PDB entry 8RIP | X-ray diffraction, 1.81 A resolution | chains B and D of the 4 polymer chains in the assembly

== Chain B (and D) ==
Name: 3-keto-5-aminohexanoate cleavage protein
Source organism: Paracoccus denitrificans PD1222
Notes: chain D of this document is another copy of the same molecule, construct and numbering; everything in this record applies to it too
UniProtKB: A1B802 (A1B802_PARDP); residues 1-310 here = UniProt positions 1-310
Sequence (334 residues; numbered -23 to 310; the number before each row is that of its first residue; numbers below 1 keep their minus sign (Met-23 is residue -23)):
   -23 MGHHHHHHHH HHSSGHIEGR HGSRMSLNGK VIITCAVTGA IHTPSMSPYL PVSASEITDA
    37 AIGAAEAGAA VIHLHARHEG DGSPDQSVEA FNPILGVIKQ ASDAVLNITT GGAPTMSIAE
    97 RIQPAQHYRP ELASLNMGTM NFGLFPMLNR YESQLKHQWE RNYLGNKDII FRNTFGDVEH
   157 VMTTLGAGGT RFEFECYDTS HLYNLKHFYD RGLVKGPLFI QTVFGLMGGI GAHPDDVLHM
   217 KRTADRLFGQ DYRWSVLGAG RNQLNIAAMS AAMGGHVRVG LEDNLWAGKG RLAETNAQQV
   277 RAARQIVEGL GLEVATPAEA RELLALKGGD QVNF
Unresolved in the structure: -23 to 0 (chain D: -23 to 2)
Sequence notes: initiating methionine (-23); expression tag (-22 to 0)
Ion coordination: Zn2+: His49, His51, Glu258 (together with malonate ion)
Ligand contacts:
  - coenzyme A (COA): Ile17, His18, Phe118, Met123, Arg126, Tyr127, Tyr173, Val199, Leu202, Leu233, Ala235, Gly236, Arg237, Arg254, Glu258, Asp259, Trp262, Ala263, Gly264, Lys265, Gly266
  - malonate ion (MLI): His49, His51, Thr85, Thr86, Gly87, Ser110, Asn112, Glu169, Glu171, Tyr173, Gln197, Arg254, Glu258
Reported in the primary citation:
  - mutagenesis - E171L: abolished catalytic activity
  - mutagenesis - E171D (5% of the wild type): decreased catalytic activity

== Interface between chain B and chain D ==
Pairs across the interface - 30 pairs, chain B then chain D:
  Met1(B) - Lys265(D)
  Pro210(B) - Met249(D)  hydrophobic
  Asp211(B) - Leu214(D)
  Asp211(B) - Arg218(D)  salt bridge
  Leu214(B) - Asp211(D)
  Leu214(B) - Leu214(D)  hydrophobic
  Arg218(B) - Asp211(D)  salt bridge
  Arg218(B) - Arg218(D)
  Leu240(B) - Gly285(D)
  Leu240(B) - Leu286(D)
  Asn241(B) - Ala248(D)
  Asn241(B) - Leu286(D)
  Ala244(B) - Leu286(D)  hydrophobic
  Ala248(B) - Asn241(D)
  Met249(B) - Pro210(D)  hydrophobic
  Ala278(B) - Gly285(D)
  Gln281(B) - Gln281(D)  hydrogen bond (backbone-side chain)
  Gln281(B) - Glu284(D)
  Gln281(B) - Gly285(D)
  Ile282(B) - Gly285(D)
  Ile282(B) - Leu286(D)  hydrophobic
  Glu284(B) - Gln281(D)
  Gly285(B) - Leu240(D)
  Gly285(B) - Ala278(D)
  Gly285(B) - Gln281(D)
  Gly285(B) - Ile282(D)
  Leu286(B) - Leu240(D)
  Leu286(B) - Asn241(D)
  Leu286(B) - Ala244(D)  hydrophobic
  Leu286(B) - Ile282(D)
Other interface residues (no listed pair), chain B (17 interface residues in all): Met245
Other interface residues (no listed pair), chain D (17 interface residues in all): Met245

== Summary ==
The chain B/chain D interface involves 17 residues from each chain; the contacts include 1 hydrogen bond and 2
salt bridges. Polar pairs include Asp211(B)-Arg218(D) and Gln281(B)-Gln281(D). Chain B binds malonate ion and
coenzyme A. The paper reports that E171L of chain B abolishes catalytic activity; E171D of chain B reduces
catalytic activity.
Both chains are 3-keto-5-aminohexanoate cleavage protein (Paracoccus denitrificans PD1222). Entry 8RIP
(Beta-keto acid cleavage enzyme from Paracoccus denitrificans with bound malonate and Coenzyme A) was
determined by X-ray diffraction (same publication as 9HNF and 8RIO).
